Entry 6XKU (electron microscopy, 4.20 A resolution (low resolution: residue-level contacts below are approximate; hydrogen-bond / salt-bridge calls are withheld)); this record covers chains P and Q of the 6 polymer chains in the assembly.

# Chain P
Molecule: Cytochrome b
From: Rhodobacter capsulatus (strain ATCC BAA-309 / NBRC 16581 / SB1003)
UniProt: D5ANZ3 (CYB_RHOCB); residues 1-437 here = UniProt positions 1-437
Sequence (437 residues; each row starts with the number of its first residue):
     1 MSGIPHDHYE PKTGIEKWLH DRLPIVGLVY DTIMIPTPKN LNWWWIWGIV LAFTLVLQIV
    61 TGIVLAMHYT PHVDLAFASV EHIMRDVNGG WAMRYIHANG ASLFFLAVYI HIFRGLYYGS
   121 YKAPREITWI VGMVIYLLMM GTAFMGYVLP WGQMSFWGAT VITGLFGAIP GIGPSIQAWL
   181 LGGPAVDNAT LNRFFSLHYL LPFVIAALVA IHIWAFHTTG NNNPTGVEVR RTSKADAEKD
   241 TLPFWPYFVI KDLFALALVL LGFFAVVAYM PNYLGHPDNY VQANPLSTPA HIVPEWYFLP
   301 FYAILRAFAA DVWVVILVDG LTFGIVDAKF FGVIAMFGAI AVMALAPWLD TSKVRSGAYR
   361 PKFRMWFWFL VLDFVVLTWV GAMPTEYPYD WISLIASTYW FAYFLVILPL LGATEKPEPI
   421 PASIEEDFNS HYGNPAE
Disordered / not traced: 1, 233-236, 429-437
Curated features (UniProtKB/Swiss-Prot):
  - binding site (heme b): His97, His111, His198, His212
Ion coordination: heme c Fe site 1: His97, His198; heme c Fe site 2: His111, His212
Small-molecule neighbours:
  - heme c (HEC), molecule 1: Trp45, Gly48, Ile49, Leu51, Ala52, Phe104, His111, Ile112, Arg114, Ser120, Arg125, Thr128, Trp129, Gly132, Met133, Ile135, Tyr136, Val209, His212, Phe216, Thr219, Gly220, Asn221, Asn222
  - heme c (HEC), molecule 2: Leu55, Gln58, Ile59, Gly62, Ile63, Leu65, Ala66, Tyr69, Arg94, His97, Ala98, Ala101, Phe104, Met139, Thr142, Ala143, Gly146, Tyr147, Leu149, Pro150, Phe195, His198, Tyr199, Pro202, Ile205, Asn279, Tyr297

# Chain Q
Molecule: Cytochrome c1
From: Rhodobacter capsulatus (strain ATCC BAA-309 / NBRC 16581 / SB1003)
UniProt: D5ANZ4 (CY1_RHOCB); residues -20 to 258 here correspond to UniProt positions 1-279 (UniProt number = residue number + 21)
Sequence (279 residues; numbered -20 to 258; the number before each row is that of its first residue; numbers below 1 keep their minus sign (Met-20 is residue -20)):
   -20 MKKLLISAVS ALVLGSGAAF ANSNVPDHAF SFEGIFGKYD QAQLRRGFQV YNEVCSACHG
    40 MKFVPIRTLA DDGGPQLDPT FVREYAAGLD TIIDKDSGEE RDRKETDMFP TRVGDGMGPD
   100 LSVMAKARAG FSGPAGSGMN QLFKGMGGPE YIYNYVIGFE ENPECAPEGI DGYYYNKTFQ
   160 IGGVPDTCKD AAGVKITHGS WARMPPPLVD DQVTYEDGTP ATVDQMAQDV SAFLMWAAEP
   220 KLVARKQMGL VAMVMLGLLS VMLYLTNKRL WAPYKGHKA
Disordered / not traced: -20 to 4, 108-125, 258
Curated features (UniProtKB/Swiss-Prot):
  - binding site (heme c): Cys34, Cys37, His38, Met183
Covalently attached groups: heme c (HEC) linked to Cys34, Cys37
Ion coordination: heme c Fe: His38, Met183
Small-molecule neighbours: heme c (HEC): Val33, His38, Gly95, Met96, Gly97, Pro98, Leu100, Met103, Arg107, Tyr130, Ile131, Tyr134, Val135, Phe158, Ala181, Arg182, Met183, Pro184, Pro186, Leu187, Val209

# How chain P and chain Q interact
Contacting residue pairs (36):
  Phe77(P) - Phe42(Q)
  Glu81(P) - Phe42(Q)
  Met84(P) - Lys220(Q)
  Arg85(P) - Phe42(Q)
  Arg85(P) - Val43(Q)
  Arg85(P) - Ala216(Q)
  Arg85(P) - Lys220(Q)
  Asp86(P) - Arg46(Q)
  Trp91(P) - Lys220(Q)
  Trp91(P) - Met227(Q)
  Tyr95(P) - Lys105(Q)
  Tyr95(P) - Glu218(Q)
  Tyr247(P) - Trp250(Q)
  Tyr247(P) - Tyr253(Q)
  Lys251(P) - Asn246(Q)
  Leu253(P) - Leu242(Q)
  Phe254(P) - Ser239(Q)
  Phe254(P) - Leu242(Q)
  Leu258(P) - Ser239(Q)
  Leu261(P) - Met232(Q)
  Leu261(P) - Leu235(Q)
  Leu261(P) - Gly236(Q)
  Ala268(P) - Arg224(Q)
  Ala268(P) - Lys225(Q)
  Ala268(P) - Gly228(Q)
  Tyr269(P) - Gly228(Q)
  Tyr269(P) - Leu229(Q)
  Tyr269(P) - Met232(Q)
  Pro277(P) - Lys105(Q)
  Pro277(P) - Ala106(Q)
  Pro277(P) - Arg107(Q)
  Tyr280(P) - Val102(Q)
  Tyr280(P) - Lys105(Q)
  Val281(P) - Ala106(Q)
  Gln282(P) - Phe42(Q)
  Phe428(P) - Lys257(Q)
Other interface residues (no listed pair), chain P (34 interface residues in all): Ala78, Val87, Leu242, Pro246, Phe248, Ile250, Ala257, Leu260, Phe264, Ala265, Val267, Pro271, Asn272, Asp278
Other interface residues (no listed pair), chain Q (33 interface residues in all): Ile14, Ser101, Ala217, Pro219, Ala223, Ala231, Tyr243, Thr245, Leu249

# Summary
34 residues of chain P and 33 residues of chain Q are in contact. Chain P binds heme c. Heme c is covalently
linked to Cys34(Q). Curated annotation (UniProt) lists 4 heme b-binding residues on chain P; 4 heme c-binding
residues on chain Q.
Here chain P is Cytochrome b and chain Q is Cytochrome c1, both from Rhodobacter capsulatus (strain ATCC
BAA-309 / NBRC 16581 / SB1003). Entry 6XKU (R. capsulatus cyt bc1 with one FeS protein in b position and one
in c position ...) was determined by electron microscopy (same publication as 6XI0, 6XKT, 6XKV, 6XKW, 6XKX and
6XKZ).
